PDB entry 7ZRT | X-ray diffraction, 1.80 A resolution | chains A and B

[Chain A]
Protein: Urokinase-type plasminogen activator
From: Homo sapiens
Notes: EC 3.4.21.73
Reference sequence: P00749 (UROK_HUMAN), isoform P00749-2; residues 1-253 here correspond to UniProt positions 162-414 (UniProt number = residue number + 161)
Amino-acid sequence (253 residues; row label = number of the first residue in the row):
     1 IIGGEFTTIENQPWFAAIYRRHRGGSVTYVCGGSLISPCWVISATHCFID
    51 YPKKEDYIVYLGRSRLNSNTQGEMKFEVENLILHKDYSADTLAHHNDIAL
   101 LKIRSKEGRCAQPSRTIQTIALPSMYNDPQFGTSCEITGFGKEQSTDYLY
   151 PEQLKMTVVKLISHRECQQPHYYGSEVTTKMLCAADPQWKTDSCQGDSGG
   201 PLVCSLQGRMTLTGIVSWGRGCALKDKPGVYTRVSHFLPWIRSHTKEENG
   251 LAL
Not modelled in the structure: 248-253
Differences from the reference sequence: engineered mutation Ala121 (Cys282 in P00749), Gln144 (Asn305 in P00749)
Disulfide bonds: Cys31-Cys47, Cys39-Cys110, Cys135-Cys204, Cys167-Cys183, Cys194-Cys222

[Chain B]
Protein: synthetic peptide uk970
Amino-acid sequence (17 residues; each row starts with the number of its first residue):
     2 CSRFVVDCRGRGGPCGX
Modified residues: NH2 (amino group) at position 18
Glycans and other covalent adducts: 1,3,5-tris(bromomethyl)benzene (ZBR) linked to Cys2, Cys9, Cys16

[Interface between chain A and chain B]
Contacting residue pairs - 42 pairs, chain A then chain B:
  Arg20(A) with Arg4(B), hydrogen bond (side chain-backbone)
  His22(A) with Arg4(B), hydrogen bond; Phe5(B)
  Arg23(A) with Arg4(B)
  Ser26(A) with Phe5(B)
  Thr28(A) with Phe5(B)
  Tyr29(A) with Val7(B)
  Val30(A) with Val7(B); Asp8(B), hydrogen bond (backbone-backbone)
  Cys31(A) with Asp8(B), hydrogen bond
  His46(A) with Asp8(B), salt bridge; Arg10(B); Gly11(B)
  Ile49(A) with Arg10(B)
  Asp50(A) with Cys9(B); Arg10(B), salt bridge
  Tyr51(A) with Arg4(B)
  Thr91(A) with Gly17(B); NH2_18(B), hydrogen bond (backbone-backbone)
  Leu92(A) with Gly17(B)
  His94(A) with Arg10(B); Gly17(B)
  Tyr150(A) with Val7(B)
  Asp192(A) with Arg12(B), salt bridge
  Ser193(A) with Arg12(B), hydrogen bond
  Cys194(A) with Arg12(B)
  Gln195(A) with Val7(B), hydrogen bond (side chain-backbone); Asp8(B); Arg12(B), hydrogen bond (backbone-backbone); Gly13(B); Gly14(B)
  Gly196(A) with Val7(B); Asp8(B), hydrogen bond (backbone-side chain)
  Asp197(A) with Asp8(B)
  Ser198(A) with Asp8(B), hydrogen bond; Gly11(B)
  Gly219(A) with Arg12(B)
  Gly221(A) with Arg12(B), hydrogen bond (backbone-side chain)
  Cys222(A) with Arg12(B)
  Lys227(A) with Arg12(B)
  Pro228(A) with Arg12(B)
  Gly229(A) with Arg12(B)
Interface residues without a listed pair, chain A (34 interface residues in all): Cys47, Tyr87, Trp218, Arg220, Ala223
Interface residues without a listed pair, chain B (14 interface residues in all): Val6, Pro15

[Summary]
34 residues of chain A face 14 of chain B across their interface; the contacts include 11 hydrogen bonds and 3
salt bridges. Polar pairs include His46(A)-Asp8(B), Asp50(A)-Arg10(B) and Asp192(A)-Arg12(B).
Chain A is Urokinase-type plasminogen activator (Homo sapiens) and chain B is synthetic peptide uk970; the
structure, Crystal structure of human Urokinase-type plasminogen activator in complex with bicycle peptide
inhibitor UK970, was determined by X-ray diffraction.
